Entry 5N8G (X-ray diffraction, 1.47 A resolution); this record covers chain A.

Chain A:
Molecule: Copper-containing nitrite reductase
Source organism: Achromobacter cycloclastes
Notes: EC 1.7.2.1
UniProt: P25006 (NIR_ACHCY); residues 7-340 here correspond to UniProt positions 45-378 (UniProt number = residue number + 38)
Amino-acid sequence (334 residues; numbered 7 to 340; the number before each row is that of its first residue):
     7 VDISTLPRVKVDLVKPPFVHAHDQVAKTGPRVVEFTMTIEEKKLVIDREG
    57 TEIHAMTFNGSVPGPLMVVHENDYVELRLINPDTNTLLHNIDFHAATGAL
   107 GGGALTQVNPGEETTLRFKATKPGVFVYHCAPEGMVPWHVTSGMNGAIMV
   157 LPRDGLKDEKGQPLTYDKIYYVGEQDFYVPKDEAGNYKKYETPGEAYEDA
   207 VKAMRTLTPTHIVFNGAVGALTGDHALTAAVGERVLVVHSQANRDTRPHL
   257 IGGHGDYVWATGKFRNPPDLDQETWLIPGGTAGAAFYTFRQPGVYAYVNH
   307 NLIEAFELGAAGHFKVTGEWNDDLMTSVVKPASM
Disordered / not traced: 7
Metal / ion sites: Cu ion site 1: H95, C136, H145, M150; Cu ion site 2: H100, H135, H306
Swiss-Prot annotation at these positions:
  - binding site (Cu cation): H95, H100, H135, C136, H145, M150, H306
What the authors report for this chain:
  - catalytic residues: D98, H255 (citing earlier work)

Summary:
H95, C136, H145 and M150 coordinate Cu ion site 1. H100, H135 and H306 coordinate Cu ion site 2. From UniProt:
7 Cu cation-binding residues. From the paper: catalytic residues D98 and H255.
Chain A is Copper-containing nitrite reductase (Achromobacter cycloclastes); the structure, Serial Cu nitrite
reductase structures at elevated cryogenic temperature, 240K. Dataset 2, was determined by X-ray diffraction,
deposited together with 5N8F, 5N8H and 5N8I.
